8OZT - chains A and D of the 4 polymer chains in the assembly; structure by X-ray diffraction, 2.51 A resolution.

Chain A (and D):
Molecule: Alpha-L-fucosidase
Notes: chain D of this document is another copy of the same molecule, construct and numbering; everything in this record applies to it too
UniProt: A0A806E3N7 (A0A806E3N7_LACPA); numbering as in UniProt (aligned over 1-414)
Amino-acid sequence (414 residues; row label = number of the first residue in the row):
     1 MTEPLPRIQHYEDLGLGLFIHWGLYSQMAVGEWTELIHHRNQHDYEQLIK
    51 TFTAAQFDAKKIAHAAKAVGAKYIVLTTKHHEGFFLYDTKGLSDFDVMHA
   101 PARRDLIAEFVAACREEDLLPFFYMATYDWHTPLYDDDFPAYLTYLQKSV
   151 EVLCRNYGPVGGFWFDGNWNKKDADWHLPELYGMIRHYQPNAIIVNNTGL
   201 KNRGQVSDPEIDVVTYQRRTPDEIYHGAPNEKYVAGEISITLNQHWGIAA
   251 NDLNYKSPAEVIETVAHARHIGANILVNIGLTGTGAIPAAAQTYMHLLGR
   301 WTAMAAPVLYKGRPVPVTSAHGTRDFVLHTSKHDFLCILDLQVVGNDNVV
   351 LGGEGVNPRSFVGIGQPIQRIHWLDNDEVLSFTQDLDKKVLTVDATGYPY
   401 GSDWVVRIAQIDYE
Disordered / not traced: 1, 200-205 (chain D: 1, 199-205)
Construct notes: conflict Q217 (Glu in A0A806E3N7)

Chain A / chain D interface:
Pairs across the interface (39):
  A320(A) with P358(D)
  H321(A) with H321(D); G322(D); T323(D); D340(D); N357(D); R359(D)
  G322(A) with H321(D); G322(D)
  T323(A) with H321(D)
  D340(A) with H321(D)
  V356(A) with V362(D); K388(D); V390(D), hydrophobic
  N357(A) with H321(D)
  P358(A) with A320(D); S360(D); V362(D); V390(D), hydrophobic
  R359(A) with H321(D)
  S360(A) with P358(D); S360(D); T392(D)
  V362(A) with V356(D); P358(D)
  S381(A) with D385(D); K388(D), hydrogen bond
  T383(A) with T383(D), hydrogen bond; Q384(D)
  Q384(A) with T383(D)
  D385(A) with S381(D)
  K388(A) with V356(D); S381(D), hydrogen bond; D394(D), salt bridge
  V390(A) with V356(D), hydrophobic; P358(D), hydrophobic
  T392(A) with S360(D); T392(D)
  D394(A) with K388(D), salt bridge

Summary:
Chain A and chain D each contribute 19 residues to their interface, with 3 hydrogen bonds and 2 salt bridges.
Polar pairs include K388(A)-D394(D), S381(A)-K388(D) and T383(A)-T383(D).
Chain A and chain D are both Alpha-L-fucosidase; the structure, Crystal Structure of Fucosidase B, was
determined by X-ray diffraction together with 9HY7, 9HYJ, 9HYX, 9HZ1 and 8OZU from the same study.
